Entry 5S4P (X-ray diffraction, 2.29 A resolution); this record covers chains D and E of the 6 polymer chains in the assembly.

# Chain D
Name: Tubulin beta-2B chain
Organism: Bos taurus
UniProt: Q6B856 (TBB2B_BOVIN); the author numbering skips numbers that UniProt does not, so the offset changes along the chain: 1-42 = UniProt 1-42; 45-360 = UniProt 43-358; 369-455 = UniProt 359-445
Amino-acid sequence (445 residues; each row starts with the number of its first residue; note: 10 numbers in that range are skipped by the numbering (no residue carries them; nothing is unmodelled there)):
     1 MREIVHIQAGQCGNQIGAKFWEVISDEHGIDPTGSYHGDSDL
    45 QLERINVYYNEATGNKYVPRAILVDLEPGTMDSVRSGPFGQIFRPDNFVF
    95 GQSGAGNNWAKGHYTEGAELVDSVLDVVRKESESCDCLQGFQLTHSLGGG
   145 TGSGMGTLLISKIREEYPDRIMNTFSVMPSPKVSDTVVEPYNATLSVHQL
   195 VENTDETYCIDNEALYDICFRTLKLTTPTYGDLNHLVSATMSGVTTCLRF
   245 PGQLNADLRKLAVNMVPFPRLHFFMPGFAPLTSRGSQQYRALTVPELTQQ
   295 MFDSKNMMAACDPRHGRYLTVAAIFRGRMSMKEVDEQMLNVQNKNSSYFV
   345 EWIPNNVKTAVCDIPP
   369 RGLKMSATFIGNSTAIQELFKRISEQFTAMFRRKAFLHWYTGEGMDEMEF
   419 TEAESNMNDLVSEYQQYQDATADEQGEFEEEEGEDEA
Unresolved in the structure: 281-285, 442-455
Swiss-Prot annotation at these positions:
  - motif: Met1 to Ile4 (MREI motif)
  - binding site (GTP): Gln11, Glu71, Ser140, Gly144, Thr145, Gly146, Asn206, Asn228
  - binding site (Mg(2+)): Glu71
  - modified residue: Ser40 (Phosphoserine), Thr57 (Phosphothreonine), Lys60 (N6-acetyllysine), Ser174 (Phosphoserine), Thr287 (Phosphothreonine), Thr292 (Phosphothreonine), Arg320 (Omega-N-methylarginine), Glu448 (5-glutamyl polyglutamate)
  - cross-link (Glycyl lysine isopeptide (Lys-Gly)): Lys60 (interchain with G-Cter in ubiquitin), Lys326 (interchain with G-Cter in ubiquitin)
Metal / ion sites: Mg2+: Gln11 (together with GDP)
Small-molecule neighbours: GDP (guanosine-5'-diphosphate): Gly10, Gln11, Cys12, Gln15, Ile16, Ala99, Asn101, Ser140, Gly142, Gly143, Gly144, Thr145, Gly146, Val171, Pro173, Val177, Ser178, Glu183, Asn206, Leu209, Tyr224, Leu227, Asn228

# Chain E
Name: Stathmin-4
Organism: Rattus norvegicus
UniProt: P63043 (STMN4_RAT); residues 5-145 here correspond to UniProt positions 49-189 (UniProt number = residue number + 44)
Amino-acid sequence (143 residues; each row starts with the number of its first residue):
     3 MADMEVIELNKCTSGQSFEVILKPPSFDGVPEFNASLPRRRDPSLEEIQK
    53 KLEAAEERRKYQEAELLKHLAEKREHEREVIQKAIEENNNFIKMAKEKLA
   103 QKMESNKENREAHLAAMLERLQEKDKHAEEVRKNKELKEEASR
Unresolved in the structure: 3-5, 29-43, 144-145
Sequence notes: initiating methionine (3); expression tag (4)
Swiss-Prot annotation at these positions:
  - modified residue: Ser46 (Phosphoserine)

# How chain D and chain E interact
Residue-residue contacts (25):
  Tyr108(D) - His129(E)  hydrogen bond
  Tyr108(D) - Ala130(E)  hydrophobic
  Tyr108(D) - Val133(E)  hydrophobic
  Tyr108(D) - Arg134(E)  hydrogen bond (backbone-side chain)
  Thr109(D) - Lys137(E)
  Ala112(D) - Arg134(E)
  Ser155(D) - Leu123(E)
  Ser155(D) - Lys126(E)
  Lys156(D) - Asp127(E)  salt bridge
  Arg158(D) - Leu123(E)
  Glu159(D) - Leu120(E)
  Glu159(D) - Leu123(E)
  Glu159(D) - Asp127(E)
  Asp163(D) - Arg112(E)
  Gln193(D) - Lys126(E)  hydrogen bond
  Asn197(D) - Leu123(E)
  Asn197(D) - Lys126(E)
  Thr409(D) - Lys140(E)  hydrogen bond (backbone-side chain)
  Gly410(D) - Lys137(E)
  Glu411(D) - Val133(E)
  Glu411(D) - Lys137(E)  salt bridge
  Gly412(D) - Val133(E)
  Gly412(D) - Asn136(E)
  Met413(D) - Val133(E)
  Glu417(D) - His129(E)  salt bridge
Also at the interface, not in a pair above, chain D (18 interface residues in all): Glu113, Pro162
Also at the interface, not in a pair above, chain E (15 interface residues in all): Leu116, Met119, Gln124

# In short
Chain D and chain E form an interface of 18 and 15 residues respectively; the contacts include 4 hydrogen
bonds and 3 salt bridges. Among the polar pairs are Lys156(D)-Asp127(E), Glu411(D)-Lys137(E) and
Glu417(D)-His129(E). Chain D binds GDP.
Chain D is Tubulin beta-2B chain (Bos taurus) and chain E is Stathmin-4 (Rattus norvegicus); the structure,
Tubulin-Z275165822-complex, was determined by X-ray diffraction, deposited together with 5S4L, 5S4M, 5S4N,
5S4O, 5S4Q, 5S4R and 52 further entries.
